Entry 6PIH (electron microscopy, 6.60 A resolution (low resolution: residue-level contacts below are approximate; hydrogen-bond / salt-bridge calls are withheld)); this record covers chains G and I of the 12 polymer chains in the assembly.

== Chain G (and I) ==
Name: UDP-4-amino-4-deoxy-L-arabinose formyltransferase
Organism: Escherichia coli DH5[alpha]
Notes: chain I of this document is another copy of the same molecule, construct and numbering; everything in this record applies to it too
UniProt: A0A479JW67 (A0A479JW67_ECOLX); residues 317-660 here = UniProt positions 317-660
Chain sequence (345 residues; each row starts with the number of its first residue):
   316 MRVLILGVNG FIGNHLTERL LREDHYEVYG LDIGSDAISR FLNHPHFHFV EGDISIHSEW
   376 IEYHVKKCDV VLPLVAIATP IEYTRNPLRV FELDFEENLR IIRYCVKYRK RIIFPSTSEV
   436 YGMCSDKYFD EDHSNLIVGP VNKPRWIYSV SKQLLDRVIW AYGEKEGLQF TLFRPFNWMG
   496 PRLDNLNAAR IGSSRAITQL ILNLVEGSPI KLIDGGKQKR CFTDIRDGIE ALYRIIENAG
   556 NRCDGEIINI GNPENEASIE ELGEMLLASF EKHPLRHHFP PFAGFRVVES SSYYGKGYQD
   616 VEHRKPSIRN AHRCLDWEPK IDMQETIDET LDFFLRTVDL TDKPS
Not modelled in the structure: 604-615, 658-660
Differences from the reference sequence: initiating methionine (316)

== Interface between chain G and chain I ==
Pairs across the interface (5):
  E374(G) with S373(I)
  Y378(G) with I348(I); I371(I)
  K381(G) with S370(I); I371(I)
Interface residues without a listed pair, chain G (4 interface residues in all): K382
Interface residues without a listed pair, chain I (6 interface residues in all): H372, E374

== In short ==
Chain G and chain I form an interface of 4 and 6 residues respectively.
Both chains are UDP-4-amino-4-deoxy-L-arabinose formyltransferase (Escherichia coli DH5[alpha]). Entry 6PIH
(Hexameric ArnA cryo-EM structure) was determined by electron microscopy together with 6PIK from the same
study.
